7YMM - chains 1A and 1D of the 80 polymer chains in the assembly; structure by electron microscopy, 3.60 A resolution.

[Chain 1A]
Name: Photosystem II protein D1 2
From: Acaryochloris marina MBIC11017
Notes: EC 1.10.3.9
Reference sequence: A5A8K9 (PSBA2_ACAM1); residues 1-360 here = UniProt positions 1-360
Chain sequence (360 residues; row label = number of the first residue in the row):
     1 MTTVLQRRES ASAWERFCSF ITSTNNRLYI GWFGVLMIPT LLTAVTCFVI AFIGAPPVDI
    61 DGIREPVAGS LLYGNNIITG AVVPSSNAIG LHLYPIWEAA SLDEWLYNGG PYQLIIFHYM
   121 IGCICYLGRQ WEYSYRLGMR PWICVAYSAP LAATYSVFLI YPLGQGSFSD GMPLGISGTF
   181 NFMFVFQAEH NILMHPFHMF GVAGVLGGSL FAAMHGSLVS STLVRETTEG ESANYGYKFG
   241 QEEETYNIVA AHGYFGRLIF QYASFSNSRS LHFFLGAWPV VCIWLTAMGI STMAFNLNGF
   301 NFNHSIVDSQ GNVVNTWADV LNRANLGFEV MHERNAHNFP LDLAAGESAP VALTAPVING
Not modelled in the structure: 1-10, 225-266, 337-360
Metal / ion sites: Fe2+: His215, His272 (together with bicarbonate ion) (shared with His213(1D), His267(1D) of chain 1D)
Residues lining bound ligands:
  - 8CT ((6'R,11cis,11'cis,13cis,15cis)-4',5'-didehydro-5',6'-dihydro-beta,beta-carotene): Ile30, Val35, Ile38, Pro39, Leu42, Thr43, Thr46, Cys47, Ile50, Ala51, Gly54, Ala55, Ile96, Leu102, Leu106, Pro111, Leu114
  - bicarbonate ion (BCT): His215, Val219, His272
  - chlorophyll d (CL7), molecule 1: Phe33, Phe117, Met120, Ile121, Ile124, Leu127, Trp131, Tyr155, Leu159
  - chlorophyll d (CL7), molecule 2: Leu36, Pro39, Thr40, Thr43, Leu93, Tyr94, Pro95, Ile96, Trp97, Gln113, Leu114, Phe117, His118, Ile121
  - chlorophyll d (CL7), molecule 3: Phe48, Tyr119, Thr154, Val157, Phe158, Met172, Ile176, Thr179, Phe180, Phe182, Met183
  - chlorophyll d (CL7), molecule 4: Tyr119, Cys123, Tyr147, Pro150, Ala153, Thr154, Val157, Phe182, Met183, Phe184, Phe186, Gln187, Ile192, Leu193, His198, Gly201, Val202, Val205, Leu206, Ile283, Thr286, Ala287, Ile290
  - chlorophyll d (CL7), molecule 5: Met199, Val202, Ala203, Leu206, Gly207, Leu210, Trp278
  - pheophytin a (PHO), molecule 1: Leu41, Ala44, Val45, Phe48, Ile115, Tyr119, Cys123, Tyr126, Gln130, Ala146, Tyr147, Ala149, Pro150, Phe158, Met172, Leu174, Gly175, Ile176, Thr179, Val205, Pro279, Val280, Ile283
  - pheophytin a (PHO), molecule 2: Leu206, Ser209, Leu210, Ala213, Met214
  - plastoquinone 9 (PL9; 2,3-dimethyl-5-(3,7,11,15,19,23,27,31,35-nonamethyl-2,6,10,14,18,22,26,30,34-hexatriacontanonaenyl-2,5-cyclohexadiene-1,4-dione-2,3-dimethyl-5-solanesyl-1,4-benzoquinone): Phe48, Val49, Phe52, Ile77, Ile176
Curated features (UniProtKB/Swiss-Prot):
  - binding site (chlorophyll a): His118, His198
  - binding site (pheophytin a): Tyr126
  - binding site ([CaMn4O5] cluster): Asp170, Glu189, His332, Glu333, Asp342, Ala344
  - binding site (a quinone): His215, Ser264, Phe265
  - binding site (Fe cation): His215, His272
  - site: Tyr161 (Tyrosine radical intermediate), His190 (Stabilizes free radical intermediate), Ala344, Ala345 (Cleavage)

[Chain 1D]
Name: Photosystem II D2 protein 1
From: Acaryochloris marina MBIC11017
Notes: EC 1.10.3.9
Reference sequence: B0C1V6 (PSBD1_ACAM1); residues 1-351 here = UniProt positions 1-351
Chain sequence (351 residues; numbered 1 to 351; the number before each row is that of its first residue):
     1 MTIAVGRAQE RGWFDVLDDW LKRDRFVFIG WSGILLFPCA FLSIGGWFTG TTFVTSWYTH
    61 GLASSYLEGA NFLTVAVSTP ADSLGHSLLL LWGPEAQGDF TRWCQLGGLW NFTTLHGVFG
   121 LIGFMLRQFE IARLVGVRPY NAVAFSGPIA VYVSVFLMYP LGQSSWFFAP SWGVTSIFRF
   181 LLFAQGFHNL TLNPFHMMGV AGILGGALLC AIHGATVENT LFEDGQDANT FAAFTPTQAE
   241 ETYSMVTANR FWSQIFGIAF SNKRWLHFFM LFVPVTGLWA SAIGLVGIAL NMRAYDFVSQ
   301 EIRAAEDPEF ETFYTKNILL NEGLRAWMAP QDQIHENFIF PEEVLPRGNA L
Not modelled in the structure: 1-10, 225-240, 350-351
Metal / ion sites: Fe2+: His213, His267 (together with bicarbonate ion) (shared with His215(1A), His272(1A) of chain 1A)
Residues lining bound ligands:
  - 8CT ((6'R,11cis,11'cis,13cis,15cis)-4',5'-didehydro-5',6'-dihydro-beta,beta-carotene): Phe41, Leu42, Gly45, Gly46, Phe48, Thr49, Phe100, Trp103, Leu109, Phe112
  - bicarbonate ion (BCT): His213, Glu241, Tyr243, Lys263, His267
  - chlorophyll d (CL7), molecule 1: Ile34, Leu35, Pro38, Cys39, Leu42, Leu88, Leu89, Leu90, Leu91, Trp92, Trp103, Gly108, Asn111, Phe112, Leu115, His116, Phe119
  - chlorophyll d (CL7), molecule 2: Leu35, Leu88, Phe119, Ile122, Met125, Leu126, Phe129, Ile149
  - chlorophyll d (CL7), molecule 3: Leu121, Pro148, Val151, Tyr152, Val155, Phe180, Leu181, Ala184, Gln185, Leu190, Thr191, His196, Gly199, Val200, Ile203, Leu204, Leu278, Ser281, Ala282, Leu285
  - chlorophyll d (CL7), molecule 4: Tyr152, Phe156, Trp172, Val174, Ile177, Phe178, Phe180, Leu181
  - chlorophyll d (CL7), molecule 5: Met197, Val200, Ala201, Leu204, Gly205, Leu208
  - pheophytin a (PHO), molecule 1: Leu36, Ala40, Ser43, Ile44, Trp47, Thr113, Gly117, Gly120, Leu121, Phe124, Gln128, Asn141, Ala144, Phe145, Pro148, Tyr152, Trp172, Gly173, Val174, Ile203, Pro274, Val275, Leu278
  - pheophytin a (PHO), molecule 2: Leu204, Ala207, Leu208, Ala211, Ile212, Trp252, Phe256
  - plastoquinone 9 (PL9; 2,3-dimethyl-5-(3,7,11,15,19,23,27,31,35-nonamethyl-2,6,10,14,18,22,26,30,34-hexatriacontanonaenyl-2,5-cyclohexadiene-1,4-dione-2,3-dimethyl-5-solanesyl-1,4-benzoquinone): Met197, Met198, Ala201, Gly202, Gly205, Leu208, Leu209, Ile212, His213, Thr216, Tyr243, Met245, Ala248, Asn249, Trp252, Phe256, Ile258, Ala259, Phe260, Leu266, Phe269, Phe272, Val273, Thr276

[Interface between chain 1A and chain 1D]
Residue-residue contacts (135; chain 1A residue first):
  Thr24(1A) with Arg250(1D), hydrogen bond (backbone-side chain); Gln254(1D)
  Asn26(1A) with Gln254(1D), hydrogen bond (backbone-side chain)
  Arg27(1A) with Ser253(1D), hydrogen bond (side chain-backbone); Gln254(1D); Gly257(1D), hydrogen bond (side chain-backbone)
  Leu28(1A) with Ser253(1D); Gln254(1D)
  Tyr29(1A) with Gln254(1D), hydrogen bond (backbone-backbone)
  Glu65(1A) with Glu311(1D)
  Val67(1A) with Glu311(1D)
  Ala68(1A) with Glu311(1D), hydrogen bond (backbone-backbone); Thr312(1D)
  Tyr73(1A) with Arg303(1D); Phe310(1D)
  Gly74(1A) with Gln300(1D), hydrogen bond (backbone-side chain); Arg303(1D)
  Asn75(1A) with Gln300(1D); Thr312(1D)
  Asn76(1A) with Phe297(1D); Gln300(1D)
  Ile78(1A) with Leu192(1D), hydrophobic; Phe297(1D), hydrophobic
  Thr79(1A) with Phe297(1D); Gln300(1D); Tyr314(1D)
  Ala81(1A) with Phe313(1D), hydrophobic
  Val83(1A) with Phe313(1D), hydrophobic
  Tyr126(1A) with Ile255(1D)
  Arg129(1A) with Gln254(1D), hydrogen bond (side chain-backbone); Ile255(1D), hydrogen bond (side chain-backbone)
  Gln130(1A) with Phe251(1D); Trp252(1D); Ile255(1D)
  Tyr133(1A) with Phe251(1D), hydrophobic; Gln254(1D), hydrogen bond; Ile255(1D), hydrophobic
  Ser134(1A) with Phe251(1D)
  Leu137(1A) with Phe251(1D), hydrophobic
  Met139(1A) with Asn219(1D); Thr220(1D); Thr247(1D); Phe251(1D), hydrophobic
  Arg140(1A) with Glu218(1D), hydrogen bond (side chain-backbone); Asn219(1D), hydrogen bond (backbone-backbone)
  Trp142(1A) with Asn219(1D), hydrogen bond (backbone-side chain)
  Ile143(1A) with Ala215(1D); Thr216(1D); Asn219(1D), hydrogen bond (backbone-side chain); Trp252(1D), hydrophobic
  Ala146(1A) with Ala215(1D), hydrophobic
  Pro173(1A) with Phe313(1D), hydrophobic
  Ser177(1A) with Leu192(1D); Asn317(1D), hydrogen bond (backbone-side chain)
  Phe180(1A) with Thr191(1D)
  Asn181(1A) with Asn317(1D), hydrogen bond; Leu320(1D)
  Phe184(1A) with Gln185(1D); Thr191(1D)
  Leu193(1A) with Phe178(1D)
  Met194(1A) with Leu73(1D), hydrophobic; Thr175(1D)
  Met199(1A) with Leu73(1D), hydrophobic
  Val205(1A) with Leu204(1D), hydrophobic
  Gly208(1A) with Cys210(1D)
  Ser209(1A) with Ile203(1D), hydrogen bond (side chain-backbone); Ala207(1D); Pro274(1D)
  Ala212(1A) with Gly206(1D); Cys210(1D), hydrophobic; Met270(1D), hydrophobic
  His215(1A) with His213(1D), hydrogen bond; His267(1D)
  Gly216(1A) with His267(1D)
  Val219(1A) with His267(1D)
  Ser220(1A) with Tyr140(1D)
  Ser221(1A) with Val137(1D); Arg138(1D); Tyr140(1D)
  Arg269(1A) with Glu218(1D); Leu221(1D)
  His272(1A) with His213(1D), hydrogen bond; Gly214(1D); Val217(1D); Glu218(1D)
  Phe273(1A) with Glu218(1D), hydrogen bond (backbone-side chain)
  Leu275(1A) with Cys210(1D), hydrogen bond (backbone-side chain)
  Gly276(1A) with Ala211(1D); Gly214(1D)
  Pro279(1A) with Ala211(1D), hydrophobic
  Phe300(1A) with Leu73(1D), hydrophobic
  Phe302(1A) with Asn71(1D); Leu73(1D), hydrophobic
  Ile306(1A) with Ala63(1D), hydrophobic; Glu68(1D); Gly69(1D); Ala70(1D)
  Val314(1A) with Trp57(1D), hydrophobic; Ala63(1D), hydrophobic
  Asn315(1A) with Leu62(1D); Ala63(1D), hydrogen bond (backbone-backbone)
  Thr316(1A) with Ala63(1D)
  Trp317(1A) with His60(1D); Leu62(1D); Ser64(1D); Thr74(1D); Ala76(1D); Ser78(1D); Ser171(1D); Thr175(1D); Ser176(1D); Arg179(1D)
  Ala318(1A) with Thr74(1D); Thr175(1D)
  Leu321(1A) with Leu182(1D), hydrophobic
  Arg323(1A) with Trp327(1D), hydrogen bond (side chain-backbone); Gln331(1D)
  Ala324(1A) with Leu182(1D), hydrophobic; Leu324(1D); Met328(1D), hydrophobic
  Gly327(1A) with Trp327(1D)
  Phe328(1A) with Leu320(1D), hydrophobic; Leu324(1D), hydrophobic
  Val330(1A) with Trp327(1D); Arg347(1D); Gly348(1D), hydrogen bond (backbone-backbone)
  Met331(1A) with Leu319(1D); Leu320(1D), hydrophobic; Gly323(1D); Pro346(1D), hydrophobic; Arg347(1D)
  Glu333(1A) with Gly348(1D)
  Arg334(1A) with Glu311(1D), salt bridge; Gly348(1D); Asn349(1D), hydrogen bond (backbone-backbone)
Also at the interface, not in a pair above, chain 1A (87 interface residues in all): Asn25, Ile60, Pro66, Pro84, Ile176, Gly178, Val185, Gln187, Leu206, Phe211, Ala213, Met214, Ser217, Thr222, Val224, Val280, Val320, Asn325, His332, Asn335
Also at the interface, not in a pair above, chain 1D (81 interface residues in all): Gly61, Asn141, Val174, Met197, Phe256, Phe268, Leu271, Glu309, Lys316, Ala326

[Overview]
Chain 1A and chain 1D form an interface of 87 and 81 residues respectively, with 25 hydrogen bonds and 1 salt
bridge. Polar pairs include Arg334(1A)-Glu311(1D), Thr24(1A)-Arg250(1D) and Asn26(1A)-Gln254(1D).
Here chain 1A is Photosystem II protein D1 2 and chain 1D is Photosystem II D2 protein 1, both from
Acaryochloris marina MBIC11017. Entry 7YMM (PSII-Pcb Tetramer of Acaryochloris Marina) was determined by
electron microscopy, deposited together with 7YMI.
